Entry 8SO2 (X-ray diffraction, 2.15 A resolution); this record covers chain A.

# Chain A
Name: Cytochrome P450 3A4
Organism: Homo sapiens
Notes: EC 1.14.14.1, 1.14.14.56, 1.14.14.73, 1.14.14.55; engineered mutation(s): Residues 3-22 deleted; 4-His C-terminal tag
UniProt: P08684 (CP3A4_HUMAN); residue numbers follow UniProt; this construct covers 23-503
Sequence (487 residues; row label = number of the first residue in the row; note: 20 numbers in that range are skipped by the numbering (no residue carries them; nothing is unmodelled there)):
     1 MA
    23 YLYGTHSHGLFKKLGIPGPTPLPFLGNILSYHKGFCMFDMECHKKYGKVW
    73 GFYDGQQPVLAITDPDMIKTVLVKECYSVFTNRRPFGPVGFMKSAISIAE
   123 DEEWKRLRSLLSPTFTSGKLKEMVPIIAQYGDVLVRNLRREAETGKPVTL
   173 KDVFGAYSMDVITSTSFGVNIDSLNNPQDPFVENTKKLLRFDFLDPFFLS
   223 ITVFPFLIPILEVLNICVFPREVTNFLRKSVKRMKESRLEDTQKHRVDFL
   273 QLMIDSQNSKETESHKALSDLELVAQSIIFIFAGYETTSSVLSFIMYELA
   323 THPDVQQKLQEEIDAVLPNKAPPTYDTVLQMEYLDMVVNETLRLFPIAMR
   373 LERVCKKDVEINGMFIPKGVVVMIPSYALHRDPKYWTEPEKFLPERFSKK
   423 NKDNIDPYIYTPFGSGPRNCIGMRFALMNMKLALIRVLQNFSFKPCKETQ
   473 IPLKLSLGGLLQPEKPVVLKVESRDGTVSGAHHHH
Unresolved in the structure: 1-2, 23-25, 282-285, 498-507
Construct notes: expression tag (504-507)
Bound ions: heme Fe near C442 (its only coordinating residue here)
Small-molecule neighbours:
  - caffeine (CFF), molecule 1: F57, D76, R106, P107, F108, F215, T224, E374
  - caffeine (CFF), molecule 2: R105, S119, A305, T309, A370
  - caffeine (CFF), molecule 3: F108, R212, F213, F215, F241, F304, L482
  - caffeine (CFF), molecule 4: R212, I301, F304, A305, T309, I369, A370
  - caffeine (CFF), molecule 5: D217, F219, F220, C239, V240
  - caffeine (CFF), molecule 6: C239, V240, P242
  - heme (HEM): R105, I118, S119, W126, R130, F137, F302, A305, G306, T309, T310, V313, L364, I369, A370, L373, R375, P434, F435, G436, S437, R440, N441, C442, I443, G444, F447, A448, M452
What the authors report for this chain:
  - conformationally variable residues (side-chain flip): R212, F215, F304
  - binding site for caffeine: R106, F108, S119, F213, F215, D217, F219, T224, F241, E244, F304, R372, E374
  - mutagenesis - R212A, T224A (4-fold): decreased binding to caffeine

# Summary
Chain A binds heme and 6 copies of caffeine. The paper reports a binding site for caffeine at R106, F108 and
S119 among others; R212A and T224A reduce binding to caffeine.
Chain A is Cytochrome P450 3A4 (Homo sapiens); the structure, Human CYP3A4 bound to a substrate, was
determined by X-ray diffraction (same publication as 8SO1).
